8SH2 - chains C and D of the 12 polymer chains in the assembly; structure by electron microscopy, 3.74 A resolution.

# Chain C (and D)
Name: Kelch domain-containing protein 2
Organism: Homo sapiens
Notes: chain D of this document is another copy of the same molecule, construct and numbering; everything in this record applies to it too
UniProtKB: Q9Y2U9 (KLDC2_HUMAN); residue numbers follow UniProt; this construct covers 2-406
Sequence (412 residues; numbered -5 to 406; the number before each row is that of its first residue; numbers below 1 keep their minus sign (Gly-5 is residue -5)):
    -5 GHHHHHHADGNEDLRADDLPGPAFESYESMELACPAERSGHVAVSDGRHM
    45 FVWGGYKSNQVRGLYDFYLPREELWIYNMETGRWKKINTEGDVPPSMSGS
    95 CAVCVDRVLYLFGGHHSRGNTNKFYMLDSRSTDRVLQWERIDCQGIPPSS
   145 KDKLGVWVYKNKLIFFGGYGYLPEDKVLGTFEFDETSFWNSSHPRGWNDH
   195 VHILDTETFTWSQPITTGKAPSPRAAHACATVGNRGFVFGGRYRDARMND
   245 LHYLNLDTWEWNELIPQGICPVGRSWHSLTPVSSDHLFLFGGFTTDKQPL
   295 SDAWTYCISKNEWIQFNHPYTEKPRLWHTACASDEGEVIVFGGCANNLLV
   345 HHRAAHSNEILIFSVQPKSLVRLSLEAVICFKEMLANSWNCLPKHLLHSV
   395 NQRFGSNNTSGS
Not modelled in the structure: -5 to 24, 382 (chain D: -5 to 22)
Construct notes: expression tag (-5 to 1)
Curated features (UniProtKB/Swiss-Prot):
  - mutagenesis: Lys147 (K147A: Strongly impaired ability to recognize truncated SELENOK or cleaved USP1 with a diglycine (Gly-Gly) at the C-terminus), Phe177 (F177A: Impairs oligomerization of KLHDC2-ELOB-ELOC complex; when associated with A-182 and A-183. Impairs oligomerization of KLHDC2-ELOB-ELOC complex; when associated with K-182 and A-183), Phe182 (F182A: Impairs oligomerization of KLHDC2-ELOB-ELOC complex; when associated with A-177 and A-183; F182K: Impairs oligomerization of KLHDC2-ELOB-ELOC complex; when associated with A-177 and A-183), Trp183 (W183A: Impairs oligomerization of KLHDC2-ELOB-ELOC complex; when associated with A-177 and A-182. Impairs oligomerization of KLHDC2-ELOB-ELOC complex; when associated with A-177 and K-182), Arg189 (R189A: Does not affect ability to recognize truncated SELENOK or cleaved USP1 with a diglycine (Gly-Gly) at the C-terminus), Arg236 (R236A: Does not affect ability to recognize truncated SELENOK with a diglycine (Gly-Gly) at the C-terminus. Abolished ability to recognize cleaved USP1 with a diglycine (Gly-Gly) at the C-terminus ...), Arg241 (R241A/L/E: Abolished ability to recognize truncated SELENOK or cleaved USP1 with a diglycine (Gly-Gly) at the C-terminus ...), Ser269 (S269A: Does not affect ability to recognize truncated SELENOK with a diglycine (Gly-Gly) at the C-terminus ...), Ile373 (I373R: Impairs oligomerization of KLHDC2-ELOB-ELOC complex), Asn401 to Ser406 (Abolishes oligomerization of KLHDC2-ELOB-ELOC complex), Gly405 to Ser406 (Abolishes oligomerization of KLHDC2-ELOB-ELOC complex), Ser406 (S406G: Promotes oligomerization of KLHDC2-ELOB-ELOC complex. Abolishes the activity of CRL2(KLHDC2) complex to ubiquitinate SELENOK)
What the authors report for this chain:
  - self-association interface (contacts with another copy of this molecule); pairs are residue here / residue on that copy: Glu74-Trp183, Asp127-Arg347, Glu179, Thr180

# Interface between chain C and chain D
Pairs across the interface (45):
  Tyr50(C) - Asn402(D)
  Gly57(C) - Cys374(D)
  Leu58(C) - Ile373(D)  hydrophobic
  Tyr59(C) - Arg397(D)  hydrogen bond
  Tyr59(C) - Ser400(D)  hydrogen bond
  Tyr62(C) - Ser400(D)
  Glu84(C) - Arg347(D)  salt bridge
  Ser92(C) - Asn402(D)  hydrogen bond
  His109(C) - Ser400(D)
  His109(C) - Asn401(D)  hydrogen bond
  Ser111(C) - Arg397(D)  hydrogen bond (backbone-side chain)
  Ser111(C) - Phe398(D)
  Ser111(C) - Ser400(D)  hydrogen bond (backbone-side chain)
  Asp146(C) - Asn402(D)
  Lys147(C) - Asn402(D)
  Lys147(C) - Thr403(D)  hydrogen bond (side chain-backbone)
  Lys147(C) - Ser404(D)  hydrogen bond (side chain-backbone)
  Lys147(C) - Gly405(D)
  Lys147(C) - Ser406(D)  hydrogen bond
  Tyr163(C) - Ser404(D)
  Tyr163(C) - Gly405(D)
  Tyr165(C) - Ser23(D)
  Asp178(C) - Gly405(D)
  Trp183(C) - Asn384(D)
  Asn184(C) - Lys376(D)  hydrogen bond (backbone-side chain)
  His187(C) - Ser23(D)
  His187(C) - Met24(D)  hydrogen bond
  His187(C) - Leu26(D)
  Arg189(C) - Asn401(D)  hydrogen bond (side chain-backbone)
  Arg189(C) - Ser404(D)  hydrogen bond
  Trp191(C) - Gly405(D)  hydrogen bond (side chain-backbone)
  Ala219(C) - Gly405(D)
  Ala219(C) - Ser406(D)
  Ala220(C) - Ser406(D)
  Arg236(C) - Gly405(D)
  Arg236(C) - Ser406(D)  hydrogen bond (side chain-backbone)
  Arg241(C) - Ser406(D)  hydrogen bond (side chain-backbone)
  Ser269(C) - Ser406(D)  hydrogen bond (side chain-backbone)
  Trp270(C) - Thr403(D)
  Trp270(C) - Ser406(D)
  Trp321(C) - Asn402(D)
  Trp321(C) - Thr403(D)
  Leu343(C) - Glu377(D)
  Val344(C) - Met378(D)  hydrophobic
  His345(C) - Cys374(D)
Interface residues without a listed pair, chain C (36 interface residues in all): Asp86, His110, Arg112, Gln131, Ser185, Ser186, Leu342
Interface residues without a listed pair, chain D (25 interface residues in all): Cys28, Gln54, Glu370, Ala380, Asn395, Gly399

# Overview
36 residues of chain C face 25 of chain D across their interface, with 17 hydrogen bonds and 1 salt bridge.
Polar contacts include Glu84(C)-Arg347(D), Tyr59(C)-Arg397(D) and Tyr59(C)-Ser400(D). UniProt lists 15
mutagenesis sites on chain C. From the paper: a self-association interface involving Glu74(C), Asp127(C) and
Glu179(C) among others.
Both chains are Kelch domain-containing protein 2 (Homo sapiens). Entry 8SH2 (KLHDC2 in complex with EloB and
EloC) was determined by electron microscopy, deposited together with 8SGF.
